Entry 4E3V (X-ray diffraction, 1.50 A resolution); this record covers chain A.

# Chain A
Molecule: Xylose isomerase
Source organism: Streptomyces rubiginosus
Notes: EC 5.3.1.5
UniProt: P24300 (XYLA_STRRU); residues 1-388 here = UniProt positions 1-388
Amino-acid sequence (388 residues; numbered 1 to 388; the number before each row is that of its first residue):
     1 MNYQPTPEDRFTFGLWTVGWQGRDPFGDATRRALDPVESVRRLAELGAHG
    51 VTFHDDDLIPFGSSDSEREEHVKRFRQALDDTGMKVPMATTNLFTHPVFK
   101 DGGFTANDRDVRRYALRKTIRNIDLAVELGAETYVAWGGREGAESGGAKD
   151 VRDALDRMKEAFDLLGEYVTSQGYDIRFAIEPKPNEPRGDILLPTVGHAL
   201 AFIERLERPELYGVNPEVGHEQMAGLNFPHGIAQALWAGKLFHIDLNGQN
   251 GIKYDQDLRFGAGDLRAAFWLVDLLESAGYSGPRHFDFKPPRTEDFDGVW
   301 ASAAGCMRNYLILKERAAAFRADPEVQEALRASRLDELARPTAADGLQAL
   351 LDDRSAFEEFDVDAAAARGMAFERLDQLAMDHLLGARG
Unresolved in the structure: 1-2, 388
Bound ions: Mg2+: Glu181, Glu217, Asp245, Asp287; Mn2+: Glu217, His220, Asp255, Asp257
Ligand contacts: proline (PRO): Leu236, Ala278, Gly279, Tyr280, Ser281, Gly282
UniProt features mapped onto this chain:
  - active site: His54, Asp57
  - binding site (Mg(2+)): Glu181, Glu217, His220, Asp245, Asp255, Asp257, Asp287
From the paper describing this entry:
  - binding site for proline: Ser281

# Summary
Chain A binds proline. Glu181, Glu217, Asp245 and Asp287 form the Mg2+ site. The Mn2+ site is built by Glu217,
His220, Asp255 and Asp257. From UniProt: active-site residues His54 and Asp57 and 7 Mg2+-binding residues. The
paper reports a binding site for proline at Ser281.
Chain A is Xylose isomerase (Streptomyces rubiginosus); the structure, Crystal Structure of XYLOSE ISOMERASE
FROM STREPTOMYCES RUBIGINOSUS Cryoprotected in Proline, was determined by X-ray diffraction, deposited
together with 4E3U, 4E3W and 4E3X.
